Entry 8YNK (electron microscopy, 3.62 A resolution); this record covers chains H and G of the 8 polymer chains in the assembly.

# Chain H (and G)
Name: CASP8 and FADD-like apoptosis regulator subunit p43
From: Homo sapiens
Notes: chain G of this document is another copy of the same molecule, construct and numbering; everything in this record applies to it too
UniProtKB: O15519 (CFLAR_HUMAN); residues 1-181 here = UniProt positions 1-181
Sequence (181 residues; row label = number of the first residue in the row):
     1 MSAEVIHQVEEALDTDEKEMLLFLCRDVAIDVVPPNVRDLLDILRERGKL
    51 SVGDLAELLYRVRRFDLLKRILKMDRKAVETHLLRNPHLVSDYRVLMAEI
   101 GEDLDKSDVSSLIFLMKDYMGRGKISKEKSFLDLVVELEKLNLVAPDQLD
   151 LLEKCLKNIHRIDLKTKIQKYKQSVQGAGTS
Unresolved in the structure: 1, 29-30, 176-181 (chain G: 176-181)

# How chain H and chain G interact
Contacting residue pairs (13):
  Val-32(H) with Glu-11(G)
  Tyr-119(H) with Arg-63(G)
  Arg-122(H) with Glu-102(G); Asp-103(G)
  Gly-123(H) with Glu-102(G), hydrogen bond (backbone-backbone); Leu-104(G)
  Lys-124(H) with Glu-102(G)
  Glu-139(H) with Asp-66(G)
  Lys-140(H) with Arg-64(G); Phe-65(G); Asp-66(G), hydrogen bond (backbone-backbone)
  Leu-141(H) with Phe-65(G)
  Asn-142(H) with Lys-69(G)
Other interface residues (no listed pair), chain H (11 interface residues in all): Asp-31, Gly-121
Other interface residues (no listed pair), chain G (11 interface residues in all): Asp-105, Arg-161

# In short
The chain H/chain G interface involves 11 residues from each chain; the contacts include 2 hydrogen bonds.
Backbone hydrogen bonds pair Gly-123(H)/Glu-102(G) and Lys-140(H)/Asp-66(G).
Chain H and chain G are both CASP8 and FADD-like apoptosis regulator subunit p43 (Homo sapiens); the
structure, Structure of the Caspase-8/cFLIP death effector domain assembly, was determined by electron
microscopy together with 8YM4, 8YM5, 8YM6, 8YNI, 8YNL, 8YNM and 8YNN from the same study.
